PDB entry 8HK2 | electron microscopy, 2.90 A resolution | chains C and G of the 6 polymer chains in the assembly

# Chain C
Name: Guanine nucleotide-binding protein G(I)/G(S)/G(T) subunit beta-1
Source organism: Rattus norvegicus
UniProtKB: P54311 (GBB1_RAT); numbering as in UniProt (aligned over 2-340)
Sequence (345 residues; numbered -4 to 340; the number before each row is that of its first residue; numbers below 1 keep their minus sign (Met-4 is residue -4)):
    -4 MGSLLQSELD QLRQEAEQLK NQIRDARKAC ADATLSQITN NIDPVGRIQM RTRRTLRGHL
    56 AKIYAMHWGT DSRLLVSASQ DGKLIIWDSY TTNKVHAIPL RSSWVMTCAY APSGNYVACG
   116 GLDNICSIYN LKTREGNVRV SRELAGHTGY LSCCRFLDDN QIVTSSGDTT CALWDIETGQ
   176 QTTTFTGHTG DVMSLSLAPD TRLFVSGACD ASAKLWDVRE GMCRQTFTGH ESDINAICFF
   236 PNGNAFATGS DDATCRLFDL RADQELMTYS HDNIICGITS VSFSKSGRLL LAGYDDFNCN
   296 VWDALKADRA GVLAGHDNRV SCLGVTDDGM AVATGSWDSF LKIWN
Unresolved in the structure: -4 to 1
Construct notes: expression tag (-4 to 1)
Curated features (UniProtKB/Swiss-Prot):
  - modified residue: Ser2 (N-acetylserine), His266 (Phosphohistidine)
Cystine bridges: Cys121-Cys149

# Chain G
Name: Guanine nucleotide-binding protein G(I)/G(S)/G(O) subunit gamma-2
Source organism: Bos taurus
UniProtKB: P63212 (GBG2_BOVIN); numbering as in UniProt (aligned over 2-68)
Sequence (67 residues; numbered 2 to 68; the number before each row is that of its first residue):
     2 ASNNTASIAQ ARKLVEQLKM EANIDRIKVS KAAADLMAYC EAHAKEDPLL TPVPASENPF
    62 REKKFFC
Unresolved in the structure: 2-4, 64-68
Curated features (UniProtKB/Swiss-Prot):
  - modified residue: Ala2 (N-acetylalanine), Cys68 (Cysteine methyl ester)
  - lipidation: Cys68 (S-geranylgeranyl cysteine)

# Chain C / chain G interface
Contacting residue pairs (80):
  Leu4(C) - Ser8(G)
  Leu7(C) - Ile9(G)  hydrophobic
  Leu7(C) - Ala12(G)  hydrophobic
  Leu7(C) - Val16(G)
  Glu10(C) - Val16(G)
  Ala11(C) - Leu19(G)
  Leu14(C) - Val16(G)
  Leu14(C) - Leu19(G)  hydrophobic
  Leu14(C) - Lys20(G)
  Lys15(C) - Leu19(G)
  Ile18(C) - Ala23(G)  hydrophobic
  Ile18(C) - Arg27(G)
  Arg22(C) - Arg27(G)
  Cys25(C) - Ile28(G)  hydrogen bond (side chain-backbone)
  Cys25(C) - Lys29(G)
  Cys25(C) - Val30(G)
  Ala26(C) - Val30(G)  hydrophobic
  Asp27(C) - Lys29(G)
  Asp27(C) - Val30(G)
  Asp27(C) - Ser31(G)  hydrogen bond
  Ala28(C) - Val30(G)
  Leu30(C) - Ala34(G)  hydrophobic
  Thr34(C) - Met38(G)
  Ile37(C) - Met38(G)  hydrophobic
  Val40(C) - Leu51(G)  hydrophobic
  Met45(C) - Leu50(G)  hydrophobic
  Arg48(C) - Phe61(G)
  Arg49(C) - Phe61(G)  hydrogen bond (side chain-backbone)
  Arg49(C) - Glu63(G)
  Ser84(C) - Phe61(G)
  Tyr85(C) - Pro60(G)
  Tyr85(C) - Phe61(G)  hydrophobic
  Met217(C) - Met21(G)  hydrophobic
  Cys218(C) - Gln18(G)  hydrogen bond (backbone-side chain)
  Cys218(C) - Met21(G)
  Cys218(C) - Glu22(G)
  Arg219(C) - Glu22(G)
  Gln220(C) - Ile25(G)
  Thr221(C) - Glu22(G)
  Phe235(C) - Leu37(G)  hydrophobic
  Phe235(C) - Tyr40(G)  hydrophobic
  Phe235(C) - Cys41(G)  hydrophobic
  Pro236(C) - Tyr40(G)
  Asn237(C) - Asp36(G)  hydrogen bond
  Asn237(C) - Tyr40(G)
  Asn239(C) - Asp36(G)
  Asp254(C) - Ala33(G)
  Asp254(C) - Leu37(G)
  Arg256(C) - Ile28(G)
  Arg256(C) - Asp36(G)  salt bridge
  Ala257(C) - Arg27(G)
  Ala257(C) - Ile28(G)
  Asp258(C) - Arg27(G)  salt bridge
  Gln259(C) - Val30(G)
  Leu261(C) - Val30(G)  hydrophobic
  Leu261(C) - Leu37(G)  hydrophobic
  Ser279(C) - Asp48(G)  hydrogen bond
  Lys280(C) - Glu47(G)
  Lys280(C) - Asp48(G)
  Ser281(C) - Tyr40(G)
  Ser281(C) - His44(G)
  Ser281(C) - Asp48(G)  hydrogen bond
  Gly282(C) - Cys41(G)
  Arg283(C) - Cys41(G)
  Arg283(C) - Leu51(G)
  Leu284(C) - Leu50(G)
  Leu300(C) - Cys41(G)  hydrophobic
  Asp323(C) - Pro49(G)
  Gly324(C) - Asp48(G)
  Gly324(C) - Pro49(G)
  Gly324(C) - Leu50(G)
  Met325(C) - Pro49(G)  hydrophobic
  Met325(C) - Leu50(G)
  Met325(C) - Asn59(G)
  Met325(C) - Pro60(G)
  Ala326(C) - Phe61(G)  hydrophobic
  Ile338(C) - Phe61(G)  hydrophobic
  Asn340(C) - Leu50(G)
  Asn340(C) - Asn59(G)  hydrogen bond
  Asn340(C) - Phe61(G)
Also at the interface, not in a pair above, chain C (57 interface residues in all): Ala21, Ile33, Ile43, Lys209, Ala240, Leu252, Val320, Trp339
Also at the interface, not in a pair above, chain G (39 interface residues in all): Arg13, Asp26, Ala45, Val54, Glu58, Arg62

# Overview
Chain C and chain G form an interface of 57 and 39 residues respectively; the contacts include 8 hydrogen
bonds and 2 salt bridges. Polar pairs include Arg256(C)-Asp36(G), Asp258(C)-Arg27(G) and Cys25(C)-Ile28(G).
Here chain C is Guanine nucleotide-binding protein G(I)/G(S)/G(T) subunit beta-1 (Rattus norvegicus) and chain
G is Guanine nucleotide-binding protein G(I)/G(S)/G(O) subunit gamma-2 (Bos taurus). Entry 8HK2 (C3aR-Gi-C3a
protein complex) was determined by electron microscopy, deposited together with 8HK3 and 8HK5.
